PDB entry 1VC3 | X-ray diffraction, 1.50 A resolution | chains A and B

# Chain A
Protein: L-Aspartate-alpha-Decarboxylase light chain
From: Thermus thermophilus
Notes: EC 4.1.1.1
UniProt: Q5SKN7 (PAND_THET8); residue numbers follow UniProt; this construct covers 1-24
Amino-acid sequence (24 residues; each row starts with the number of its first residue):
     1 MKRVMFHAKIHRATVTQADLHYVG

# Chain B
Protein: L-Aspartate-alpha-Decarboxylase heavy chain
From: Thermus thermophilus
Notes: EC 4.1.1.1
Amino-acid sequence (96 residues; numbered 25 to 120; the number before each row is that of its first residue):
    25 XVTVDQDLLDAAGILPFEQVDIYDITNGARLTTYALPGERGSGVIGINGA
    75 AAHLVKPGDLVILVAYGVFDEEEARNLKPTVVLVDERNRILEVRKG
Modified positions: PYR (pyruvic acid) at position 25

# Chain A / chain B interface
Contacting residue pairs (85; chain A residue first):
  Lys2(A) with Val92(B); Phe93(B)
  Arg3(A) with Gly91(B); Val92(B); Phe93(B), hydrogen bond (backbone-backbone); Glu95(B), salt bridge
  Val4(A) with Gly91(B)
  Met5(A) with Tyr90(B); Gly91(B), hydrogen bond (backbone-backbone); Phe93(B), hydrophobic; Ala98(B); Leu101(B), hydrophobic
  Phe6(A) with Val88(B), hydrophobic; Ala89(B); Tyr90(B), hydrophobic; Leu101(B); Pro103(B), hydrophobic; Val105(B), hydrophobic
  His7(A) with Gly37(B); Glu42(B), salt bridge; Ala89(B), hydrogen bond (backbone-backbone); Tyr90(B); Gly91(B); Phe93(B); Pro103(B); Thr104(B), hydrogen bond (backbone-backbone)
  Ala8(A) with Ala36(B); Val88(B); Ala89(B), hydrogen bond (backbone-backbone); Thr104(B)
  Lys9(A) with Ile86(B); Leu87(B); Thr104(B), hydrogen bond (backbone-backbone); Val105(B); Val106(B), hydrogen bond (backbone-backbone)
  Ile10(A) with Val28(B), hydrophobic; Leu32(B), hydrophobic; Ala36(B), hydrophobic; Ile86(B); Leu87(B), hydrogen bond (backbone-backbone); Val106(B)
  His11(A) with Ile86(B); Val106(B), hydrogen bond (backbone-backbone); Leu107(B)
  Arg12(A) with Ile49(B); Leu84(B); Val85(B), hydrogen bond (backbone-backbone); Val108(B)
  Ala13(A) with Asp83(B); Leu84(B); Val85(B), hydrogen bond (backbone-backbone); Val108(B), hydrophobic; Asn112(B)
  Thr14(A) with Ile69(B); Asp83(B); Leu84(B); Glu110(B); Asn112(B)
  Val15(A) with Ile69(B); Ile71(B), hydrophobic; Val79(B), hydrophobic; Lys80(B); Pro81(B); Gly82(B), hydrogen bond (backbone-backbone); Asp83(B), hydrogen bond (backbone-backbone); Val85(B), hydrophobic
  Thr16(A) with Gly67(B); Val68(B); Ile69(B), hydrogen bond (backbone-backbone); Asn112(B)
  Gln17(A) with Val68(B); Ile69(B), hydrogen bond (backbone-backbone); Gly70(B); Ile71(B), hydrogen bond (backbone-backbone)
  Ala18(A) with Ile71(B); Pro81(B), hydrophobic
  Asp19(A) with Ile71(B), hydrogen bond (backbone-backbone); Asn72(B); Gly73(B), hydrogen bond (backbone-backbone)
  Leu20(A) with Gly73(B); Ala74(B), hydrophobic; Ala76(B), hydrophobic; His77(B)
  Tyr22(A) with Leu60(B); Asn72(B)
Also at the interface, not in a pair above, chain A (21 interface residues in all): Met1
Also at the interface, not in a pair above, chain B (45 interface residues in all): Ile38, Arg99

# Overview
21 residues of chain A and 45 residues of chain B are in contact, with 18 hydrogen bonds and 2 salt bridges.
Polar contacts include Arg3(A)-Glu95(B), His7(A)-Glu42(B) and Arg3(A)-Phe93(B).
Chain A is L-Aspartate-alpha-Decarboxylase light chain and chain B is L-Aspartate-alpha-Decarboxylase heavy
chain, both from Thermus thermophilus; the structure, Crystal Structure of L-Aspartate-alpha-Decarboxylase,
was determined by X-ray diffraction.
